8HH7 - chains A and D of the 7 polymer chains in the assembly; structure by electron microscopy, 2.50 A resolution.

Chain A:
Molecule: ATP synthase subunit alpha
From: Bacillus sp. PS3
Notes: EC 7.1.2.2
Reference sequence: A0A0M3VGF9 (A0A0M3VGF9_BACP3); numbering as in UniProt (aligned over 2-502)
Chain sequence (501 residues; each row starts with the number of its first residue):
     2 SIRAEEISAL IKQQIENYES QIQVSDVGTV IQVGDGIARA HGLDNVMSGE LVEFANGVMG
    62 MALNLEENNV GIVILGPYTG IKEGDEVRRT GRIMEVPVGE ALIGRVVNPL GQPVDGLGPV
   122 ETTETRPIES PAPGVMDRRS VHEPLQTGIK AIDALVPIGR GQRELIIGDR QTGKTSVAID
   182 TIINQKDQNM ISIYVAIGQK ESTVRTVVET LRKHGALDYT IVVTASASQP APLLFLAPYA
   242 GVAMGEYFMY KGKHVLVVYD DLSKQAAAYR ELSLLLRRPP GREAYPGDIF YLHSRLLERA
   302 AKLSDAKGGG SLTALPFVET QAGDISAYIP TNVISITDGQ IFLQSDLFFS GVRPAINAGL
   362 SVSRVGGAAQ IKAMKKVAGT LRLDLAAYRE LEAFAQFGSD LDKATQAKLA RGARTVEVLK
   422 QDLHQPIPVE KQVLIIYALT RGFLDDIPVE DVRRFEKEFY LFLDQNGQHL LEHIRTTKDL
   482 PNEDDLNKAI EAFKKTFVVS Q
Unresolved in the structure: 2-23, 502
Differences from the reference sequence: conflict Pro132 (Arg in A0A0M3VGF9), Ser193 (Cys in A0A0M3VGF9), Phe463 (Trp in A0A0M3VGF9)
Ion coordination: Mg2+: Thr176 (together with ATP)
Small-molecule neighbours: ATP (adenosine-5'-triphosphate): Asp170, Arg171, Gln172, Thr173, Gly174, Lys175, Thr176, Ser177, Glu320, Phe349, Arg354, Pro355, Gln422, Asp423, Leu424

Chain D:
Molecule: ATP synthase subunit beta
From: Bacillus sp. PS3
Notes: EC 7.1.2.2
Reference sequence: A0A0M4U1P9 (A0A0M4U1P9_BACP3); numbering as in UniProt (aligned over 1-473)
Chain sequence (484 residues; each row starts with the number of its first residue; numbers below 1 keep their minus sign (Met-10 is residue -10)):
   -10 MHHHHHHHHH HMTRGRVIQV MGPVVDVKFE NGHLPAIYNA LKIQHKARNE NEVDIDLTLE
    50 VALHLGDDTV RTIAMASTDG LIRGMEVIDT GAPISVPVGE VTLGRVFNVL GEPIDLEGDI
   110 PADARRDPIH RPAPKFEELA TEVEILETGI KVVDLLAPYI KGGKIGLFGG AGVGKTVLIQ
   170 ELIHNIAQEH GGISVFAGVG ERTREGNDLY HEMKDSGVIS KTAMVFGQMN EPPGARMRVA
   230 LTGLTMAEYF RDEQGQDVLL FIDNIFRFTQ AGSEVSALLG RMPSAVGYQP TLATEMGQLQ
   290 ERITSTAKGS ITSIQAIYVP ADDYTDPAPA TTFSHLDATT NLERKLAEMG IYPAVDPLAS
   350 TSRALAPEIV GEEHYQVARK VQQTLQRYKE LQDIIAILGM DELSDEDKLV VHRARRIQFF
   410 LSQNFHVAEQ FTGQPGSYVP VKETVRGFKE ILEGKYDHLP EDAFRLVGRI EEVVEKAKAM
   470 GVEV
Unresolved in the structure: -10 to 0, 472-473
Differences from the reference sequence: initiating methionine (-10); expression tag (-9 to 0)
Ion coordination: Mg2+: Thr165 (together with ADP)
Small-molecule neighbours:
  - ADP (adenosine-5'-diphosphate): Gly159, Ala160, Gly161, Val162, Gly163, Lys164, Thr165, Val166, Tyr341, Pro342, Phe414, Ala417, Phe420, Thr421
  - ATP (adenosine-5'-triphosphate): Ser351, Arg352, Tyr364

How chain A and chain D interact:
Residue-residue contacts (69):
  Ile32(A) with Gly55(D)
  Gln33(A) with His53(D); Leu54(D), hydrogen bond (side chain-backbone)
  Val34(A) with Ile26(D), hydrophobic; Leu52(D); His53(D), hydrogen bond (backbone-backbone)
  Gly35(A) with Leu52(D)
  Asp36(A) with Leu52(D); Arg270(D), salt bridge
  Tyr79(A) with Ile26(D), hydrophobic; Tyr27(D), hydrogen bond
  Thr80(A) with Ile26(D)
  Lys83(A) with Leu23(D), hydrogen bond (side chain-backbone); Ala25(D); His53(D)
  Glu84(A) with Leu23(D); His53(D), hydrogen bond (backbone-side chain); Gly55(D); Asp56(D), hydrogen bond (side chain-backbone); Asp57(D), hydrogen bond (side chain-backbone)
  Val107(A) with Phe125(D), hydrophobic
  Val115(A) with Phe125(D); Glu126(D)
  Gly117(A) with Glu126(D)
  Arg171(A) with Phe322(D); Thr350(D), hydrogen bond
  Gln172(A) with Thr350(D); Arg352(D)
  Lys201(A) with Glu290(D); Ser323(D); His324(D); Asp326(D), salt bridge
  Glu202(A) with Phe125(D); Leu128(D); Glu290(D)
  Ser203(A) with Leu128(D); Thr130(D); Thr293(D)
  Arg206(A) with Phe125(D), hydrogen bond (side chain-backbone); Glu126(D), hydrogen bond (side chain-backbone); Leu128(D), hydrogen bond (side chain-backbone); Thr130(D)
  Thr207(A) with Thr130(D)
  Ser227(A) with Glu290(D)
  Ala228(A) with Gly286(D); Glu290(D); His324(D)
  Ser229(A) with Glu290(D)
  Lys265(A) with Ser323(D)
  Arg271(A) with Ser273(D); Ala274(D)
  Glu272(A) with Pro279(D); Thr280(D); Thr283(D), hydrogen bond
  Leu275(A) with Pro272(D); Pro279(D), hydrophobic
  Leu276(A) with Thr280(D)
  Arg278(A) with Gly269(D), hydrogen bond (side chain-backbone)
  Glu284(A) with Ala274(D)
  Gln322(A) with Thr314(D); Ala319(D)
  Ala323(A) with Thr314(D)
  Asp347(A) with Gln375(D)
  Phe350(A) with Leu347(D); Gln372(D); Gln375(D)
  Ser351(A) with Gln372(D), hydrogen bond (backbone-side chain); Gln375(D)
  Gln397(A) with Glu391(D)
Other interface residues (no listed pair), chain A (44 interface residues in all): Asp116, Gly199, Gln200, Val205, Ala232, Arg279, Ala285, Phe349, Arg354
Other interface residues (no listed pair), chain D (51 interface residues in all): Pro24, Ala122, Glu127, Lys153, Met271, Gln287, Tyr313, Leu325, Thr328, Ala348, Arg368, Gln371, Glu379, Ser393

In short:
Chain A and chain D form an interface of 44 and 51 residues respectively; the contacts include 14 hydrogen
bonds and 2 salt bridges. Polar contacts include Asp36(A)-Arg270(D), Lys201(A)-Asp326(D) and
Gln33(A)-Leu54(D). ATP is bound between chain A and chain D. Chain D binds ADP.
Here chain A is ATP synthase subunit alpha and chain D is ATP synthase subunit beta, both from Bacillus sp.
PS3. Entry 8HH7 (F1 domain of FoF1-ATPase from Bacillus PS3, 81 degrees, lowATP) was determined by electron
microscopy, deposited together with 8HH1, 8HH2, 8HH3, 8HH4, 8HH5, 8HH6 and 5 further entries.
